PDB entry 5TVV | X-ray diffraction, 1.79 A resolution | chain A

# Chain A
Name: Endo-1,4-beta-xylanase A
Organism: Bacillus subtilis (strain 168)
Notes: EC 3.2.1.8
Reference sequence: P18429 (XYNA_BACSU); residues 2-185 here correspond to UniProt positions 30-213 (UniProt number = residue number + 28)
Sequence (188 residues; numbered -2 to 185; the number before each row is that of its first residue; numbers below 1 keep their minus sign (Gly-2 is residue -2)):
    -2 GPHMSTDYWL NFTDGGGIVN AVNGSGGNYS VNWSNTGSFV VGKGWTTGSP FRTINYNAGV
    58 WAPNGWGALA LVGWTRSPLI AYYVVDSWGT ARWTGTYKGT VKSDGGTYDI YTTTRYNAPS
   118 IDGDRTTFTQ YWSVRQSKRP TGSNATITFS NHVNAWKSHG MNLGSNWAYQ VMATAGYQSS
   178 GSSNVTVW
Unresolved in the structure: -2 to 0
Sequence notes: expression tag (-2 to 1); engineered mutation Leu7 (Gln35 in P18429), Phe9 (Trp37 in P18429), Ser35 (Asn63 in P18429), Trp63 (Asn91 in P18429), Ala65 (Tyr93 in P18429), Ala67 (Thr95 in P18429), Val69 (Tyr97 in P18429), Ala78 (Glu106 in P18429), Ala88 (Tyr116 in P18429), Trp90 (Pro118 in P18429), Ala172 (Glu200 in P18429)
Bound ions: K+ site 1: Asn20, Gly21 (shared with 2 residues of chain B); K+ site 2: Tyr94, Asp106 (shared with 2 residues of chain C)
Reported in the primary citation:
  - conformationally variable residues (loop rearrangement, order/disorder transition, side-chain flip): Trp63, Thr87 to Thr93
  - mutagenesis - A78V/A172I (100-fold): increased binding to fentanyl

# In short
The K+ site 1 is built by Asn20 and Gly21. Tyr94 and Asp106 coordinate K+ site 2. The paper reports that
A78V/A172I increase binding to fentanyl; conformational variability at Trp63 and Thr87.
Chain A is Endo-1,4-beta-xylanase A (Bacillus subtilis (strain 168)); the structure, Computationally Designed
Fentanyl Binder - Fen49* Apo, was determined by X-ray diffraction, deposited together with 5TVY and 5TZO.
